Entry 6XKX (electron microscopy, 6.10 A resolution (low resolution: residue-level contacts below are approximate; hydrogen-bond / salt-bridge calls are withheld)); this record covers chains E and P of the 9 polymer chains in the assembly.

== Chain E ==
Protein: Ubiquinol-cytochrome c reductase iron-sulfur subunit
Organism: Rhodobacter capsulatus (strain ATCC BAA-309 / NBRC 16581 / SB1003)
Notes: EC 7.1.1.8
UniProtKB: D5ANZ2 (UCRI_RHOCB); numbering as in UniProt (aligned over 1-191)
Amino-acid sequence (191 residues; each row starts with the number of its first residue):
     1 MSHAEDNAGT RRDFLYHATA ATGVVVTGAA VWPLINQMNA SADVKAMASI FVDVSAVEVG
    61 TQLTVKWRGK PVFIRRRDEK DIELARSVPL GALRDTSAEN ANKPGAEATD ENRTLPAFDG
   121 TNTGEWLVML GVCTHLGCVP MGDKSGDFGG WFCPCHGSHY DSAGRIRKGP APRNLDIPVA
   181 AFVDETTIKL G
Unresolved in the structure: 1-10
Disulfide bonds: Cys138-Cys155
Metal / ion sites: 2Fe-2S cluster Fe: Cys133, His135, Cys153, His156
Ligand contacts: 2Fe-2S cluster (FES): Cys133, His135, Leu136, Gly137, Cys138, Cys153, Cys155, His156, Ser158
Swiss-Prot annotation at these positions:
  - binding site ([2Fe-2S] cluster): Cys133, His135, Cys153, His156

== Chain P ==
Protein: Cytochrome b
Organism: Rhodobacter capsulatus (strain ATCC BAA-309 / NBRC 16581 / SB1003)
UniProtKB: D5ANZ3 (CYB_RHOCB); residue numbers follow UniProt; this construct covers 1-437
Amino-acid sequence (437 residues; each row starts with the number of its first residue):
     1 MSGIPHDHYE PKTGIEKWLH DRLPIVGLVY DTIMIPTPKN LNWWWIWGIV LAFTLVLQIV
    61 TGIVLAMHYT PHVDLAFASV EHIMRDVNGG WAMRYIHANG ASLFFLAVYI HIFRGLYYGS
   121 YKAPREITWI VGMVIYLLMM GTAFMGYVLP WGQMSFWGAT VITGLFGAIP GIGPSIQAWL
   181 LGGPAVDNAT LNRFFSLHYL LPFVIAALVA IHIWAFHTTG NNNPTGVEVR RTSKADAEKD
   241 TLPFWPYFVI KDLFALALVL LGFFAVVAYM PNYLGHPDNY VQANPLSTPA HIVPEWYFLP
   301 FYAILRAFAA DVWVVILVDG LTFGIVDAKF FGVIAMFGAI AVMALAPWLD TSKVRSGAYR
   361 PKFRMWFWFL VLDFVVLTWV GAMPTEYPYD WISLIASTYW FAYFLVILPL LGATEKPEPI
   421 PASIEEDFNS HYGNPAE
Unresolved in the structure: 1, 233-236, 429-437
Metal / ion sites: heme c Fe site 1: His97, His198; heme c Fe site 2: His111, His212
Ligand contacts:
  - heme c (HEC), molecule 1: Trp45, Gly48, Ile49, Leu51, Ala52, Phe104, His111, Ile112, Arg114, Ser120, Arg125, Thr128, Trp129, Gly132, Met133, Ile135, Tyr136, Val209, His212, Phe216, Thr219, Gly220, Asn221, Asn222
  - heme c (HEC), molecule 2: Leu55, Gln58, Ile59, Gly62, Ile63, Leu65, Ala66, Tyr69, Arg94, His97, Ala98, Ala101, Phe104, Met139, Thr142, Ala143, Gly146, Tyr147, Leu149, Pro150, Phe195, His198, Tyr199, Pro202, Ile205, Asn279, Tyr297
Swiss-Prot annotation at these positions:
  - binding site (heme b): His97, His111, His198, His212
  - mutagenesis: Phe144 (F144L/S: Loss of binding affinity for ubiquinone and ubiquinol)

== Interface between chain E and chain P ==
Contacting residue pairs - 13 pairs, chain E then chain P:
  Tyr16(E) with Trp245(P)
  Leu34(E) with Val60(P); Val64(P); Met93(P)
  Asn36(E) with Asn88(P)
  Gln37(E) with Val64(P); Met67(P); His68(P); Asn88(P)
  Ala40(E) with Asn88(P)
  Ala42(E) with Asp86(P)
  Asp43(E) with His82(P); Asp86(P)
Also at the interface, not in a pair above, chain E (10 interface residues in all): Pro33, Met38, Ser41
Also at the interface, not in a pair above, chain P (10 interface residues in all): Val87

== Overview ==
Chain E and chain P each contribute 10 residues to their interface. Bound to chain E: 2Fe-2S cluster. Chain P
binds heme c. From UniProt: 4 [2Fe-2S] cluster-binding residues on chain E; 4 heme b-binding residues and one
mutagenesis site on chain P.
Here chain E is Ubiquinol-cytochrome c reductase iron-sulfur subunit and chain P is Cytochrome b, both from
Rhodobacter capsulatus (strain ATCC BAA-309 / NBRC 16581 / SB1003). Entry 6XKX (R. capsulatus CIII2CIV
tripartite super-complex, conformation A (SC-1A)) was determined by electron microscopy, deposited together
with 6XI0, 6XKT, 6XKU, 6XKV, 6XKW and 6XKZ.
